4YA9 - chains T and U of the 34 polymer chains in the assembly; structure by X-ray diffraction, 2.70 A resolution.

[Chain T]
Name: Probable proteasome subunit alpha type-7
Organism: Saccharomyces cerevisiae (strain ATCC 204508 / S288c)
Notes: EC 3.4.25.1
UniProt: P21242 (PSA7_YEAST); residues -3 to 284 here correspond to UniProt positions 1-288 (UniProt number = residue number + 4)
Chain sequence (288 residues; numbered -3 to 284; the number before each row is that of its first residue; numbers below 1 keep their minus sign (Met-3 is residue -3)):
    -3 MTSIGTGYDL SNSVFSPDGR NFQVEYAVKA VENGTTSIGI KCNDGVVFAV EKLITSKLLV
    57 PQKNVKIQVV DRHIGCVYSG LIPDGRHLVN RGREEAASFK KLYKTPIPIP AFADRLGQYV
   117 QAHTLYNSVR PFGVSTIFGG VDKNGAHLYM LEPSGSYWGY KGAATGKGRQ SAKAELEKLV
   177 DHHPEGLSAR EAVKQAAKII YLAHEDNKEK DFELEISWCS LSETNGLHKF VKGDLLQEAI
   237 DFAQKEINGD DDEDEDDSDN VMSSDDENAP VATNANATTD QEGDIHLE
Disordered / not traced: -3 to 1, 245-284
UniProt features mapped onto this chain:
  - modified residue: Thr-2 (N-acetylthreonine)

[Chain U]
Name: Proteasome subunit alpha type-1
Organism: Saccharomyces cerevisiae (strain ATCC 204508 / S288c)
Notes: EC 3.4.25.1
UniProt: P21243 (PSA1_YEAST); residues -8 to 243 here correspond to UniProt positions 1-252 (UniProt number = residue number + 9)
Chain sequence (252 residues; numbered -8 to 243; the number before each row is that of its first residue; numbers below 1 keep their minus sign (Met-8 is residue -8)):
    -8 MSGAAAASAA GYDRHITIFS PEGRLYQVEY AFKATNQTNI NSLAVRGKDC TVVISQKKVP
    52 DKLLDPTTVS YIFCISRTIG MVVNGPIPDA RNAALRAKAE AAEFRYKYGY DMPCDVLAKR
   112 MANLSQIYTQ RAYMRPLGVI LTFVSVDEEL GPSIYKTDPA GYYVGYKATA TGPKQQEITT
   172 NLENHFKKSK IDHINEESWE KVVEFAITHM IDALGTEFSK NDLEVGVATK DKFFTLSAEN
   232 IEERLVAIAE QD
Disordered / not traced: -8 to 1, 243

[Interface between chain T and chain U]
Contacting residue pairs (61):
  Thr2(T) with His6(U)
  Gly3(T) with His6(U)
  Tyr4(T) with Arg5(U); His6(U); Tyr21(U)
  Ser9(T) with Arg126(U)
  Val10(T) with His6(U); Gln18(U)
  Phe11(T) with Gln18(U), hydrogen bond (backbone-side chain); Tyr21(U); Ala22(U), hydrophobic; Ala25(U), hydrophobic; Arg126(U); Pro127(U); Gly129(U)
  Ser12(T) with Tyr21(U)
  Pro13(T) with Tyr21(U), hydrophobic; Lys24(U), hydrogen bond (backbone-side chain)
  Asp14(T) with Lys24(U)
  Gly15(T) with Tyr21(U); Ala25(U)
  Lys37(T) with Asp56(U), salt bridge
  Gln114(T) with Arg82(U), hydrogen bond (side chain-backbone); Asn83(U); Leu86(U)
  Gln117(T) with Pro79(U); Asp80(U); Asn83(U), hydrogen bond; Arg126(U), hydrogen bond
  Thr120(T) with Arg126(U), hydrogen bond (backbone-side chain)
  Leu121(T) with Tyr124(U); Arg126(U); Leu128(U), hydrophobic
  Tyr122(T) with Tyr124(U); Met125(U), hydrophobic
  Ser150(T) with Pro79(U)
  Gly151(T) with Pro79(U)
  Ser152(T) with Ile78(U); Pro79(U)
  Tyr153(T) with Arg82(U), hydrogen bond (backbone-side chain)
  Trp154(T) with Leu55(U), hydrophobic; Thr59(U); Val60(U), hydrophobic; Ser61(U); Tyr62(U); Ile78(U), hydrophobic; Arg82(U)
  Gly155(T) with Leu55(U); Asp56(U), hydrogen bond (backbone-backbone); Thr59(U), hydrogen bond (backbone-side chain)
  Tyr156(T) with Leu54(U); Leu55(U); Asp56(U)
  Lys157(T) with Leu54(U), hydrogen bond (backbone-backbone)
  Gly158(T) with Leu54(U)
  Lys169(T) with Leu54(U)
  Leu172(T) with Leu54(U)
  Glu173(T) with Lys53(U), salt bridge; Leu54(U)
  Val176(T) with Leu54(U), hydrophobic
  Asp177(T) with Lys53(U), salt bridge
Interface residues without a listed pair, chain T (31 interface residues in all): Asp110
Interface residues without a listed pair, chain U (29 interface residues in all): Asp52, Pro57

[In short]
Chain T and chain U form an interface of 31 and 29 residues respectively, with 10 hydrogen bonds and 3 salt
bridges. Among the polar pairs are Lys37(T)-Asp56(U), Glu173(T)-Lys53(U) and Asp177(T)-Lys53(U).
Here chain T is Probable proteasome subunit alpha type-7 and chain U is Proteasome subunit alpha type-1, both
from Saccharomyces cerevisiae (strain ATCC 204508 / S288c). Entry 4YA9 (Yeast 20S proteasome beta2-H114D
mutant in complex with Ac-LAD-ep) was determined by X-ray diffraction together with 4Y69, 4Y6A, 4Y6V, 4Y6Z,
4Y70, 4Y74 and 34 further entries from the same study.
